Entry 8SW7 (electron microscopy, 3.73 A resolution); this record covers chains D and E of the 8 polymer chains in the assembly.

Chain D (and E):
Protein: BG505 Boost 2 gp41
From: Human immunodeficiency virus 1
Notes: chain E of this document is another copy of the same molecule, construct and numbering; everything in this record applies to it too
Chain sequence (153 residues; numbered 512 to 664; the number before each row is that of its first residue):
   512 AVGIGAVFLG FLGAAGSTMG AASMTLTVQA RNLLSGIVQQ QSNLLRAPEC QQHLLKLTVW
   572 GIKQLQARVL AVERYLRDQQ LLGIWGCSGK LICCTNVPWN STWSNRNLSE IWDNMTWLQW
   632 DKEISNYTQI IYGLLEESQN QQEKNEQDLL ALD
Disordered / not traced: 512-529, 548-570 (chain E: 512-521, 548-570)
Cystine bridges: Cys-598/Cys-604
Covalent attachments: N-acetylglucosamine (NAG) linked to Asn-611, Asn-637
From the paper describing this entry:
  - post-translational modification sites: Asn-611 (proposed by the authors, not directly observed)

Interface between chain D and chain E:
Contacting residue pairs (29):
  Ser-534(D) with Lys-655(E), hydrogen bond (backbone-side chain)
  Met-535(D) with Asn-651(E), hydrogen bond (backbone-side chain); Lys-655(E)
  Thr-538(D) with Ile-595(E); Glu-647(E), hydrogen bond
  Ala-541(D) with Gln-591(E), hydrogen bond (backbone-side chain)
  Arg-542(D) with Gln-591(E); Glu-647(E), salt bridge
  Asn-543(D) with Gln-591(E)
  Leu-544(D) with Gln-591(E)
  Leu-545(D) with Leu-587(E); Arg-588(E); Gln-591(E)
  Ser-546(D) with Arg-588(E), hydrogen bond (backbone-side chain)
  Gly-547(D) with Arg-588(E), hydrogen bond (backbone-side chain)
  Ile-573(D) with Ile-573(E), hydrophobic
  Leu-576(D) with Leu-576(E), hydrophobic; Gln-577(E)
  Arg-579(D) with Val-580(E); Glu-584(E), salt bridge
  Val-583(D) with Leu-587(E), hydrophobic
  Tyr-586(D) with Gln-591(E)
  Lys-601(D) with Glu-654(E)
  Leu-602(D) with Glu-654(E), hydrogen bond (backbone-side chain)
  Ile-603(D) with Glu-654(E), hydrogen bond (backbone-side chain); Lys-655(E); Gln-658(E)
  Cys-605(D) with Gln-658(E), hydrogen bond; Leu-661(E), hydrophobic
Also at the interface, not in a pair above, chain D (26 interface residues in all): Thr-536, Leu-537, Val-580, Leu-587, Ser-599, Gly-600, Cys-604
Also at the interface, not in a pair above, chain E (19 interface residues in all): Leu-581, Val-583, Gly-594, Ser-599

Overview:
Chain D and chain E form an interface of 26 and 19 residues respectively; the contacts include 9 hydrogen
bonds and 2 salt bridges. Among the polar pairs are Arg-542(D)/Glu-647(E), Arg-579(D)/Glu-584(E) and
Ser-534(D)/Lys-655(E). N-acetylglucosamine is covalently linked to Asn-611(D) and Asn-637(D). The paper
reports a modification site at Asn-611(D).
Both chains are BG505 Boost 2 gp41 (Human immunodeficiency virus 1). Entry 8SW7 (BG505 Boost2 SOSIP.664 in
complex with NHP polyclonal antibody FP1) was determined by electron microscopy.
